Entry 7B5R (electron microscopy, 3.80 A resolution); this record covers chains C and S of the 7 polymer chains in the assembly.

[Chain C]
Protein: Cullin-1
Source organism: Homo sapiens
Reference sequence: Q13616 (CUL1_HUMAN); residue numbers follow UniProt; this construct covers 1-776
Sequence (776 residues; row label = number of the first residue in the row):
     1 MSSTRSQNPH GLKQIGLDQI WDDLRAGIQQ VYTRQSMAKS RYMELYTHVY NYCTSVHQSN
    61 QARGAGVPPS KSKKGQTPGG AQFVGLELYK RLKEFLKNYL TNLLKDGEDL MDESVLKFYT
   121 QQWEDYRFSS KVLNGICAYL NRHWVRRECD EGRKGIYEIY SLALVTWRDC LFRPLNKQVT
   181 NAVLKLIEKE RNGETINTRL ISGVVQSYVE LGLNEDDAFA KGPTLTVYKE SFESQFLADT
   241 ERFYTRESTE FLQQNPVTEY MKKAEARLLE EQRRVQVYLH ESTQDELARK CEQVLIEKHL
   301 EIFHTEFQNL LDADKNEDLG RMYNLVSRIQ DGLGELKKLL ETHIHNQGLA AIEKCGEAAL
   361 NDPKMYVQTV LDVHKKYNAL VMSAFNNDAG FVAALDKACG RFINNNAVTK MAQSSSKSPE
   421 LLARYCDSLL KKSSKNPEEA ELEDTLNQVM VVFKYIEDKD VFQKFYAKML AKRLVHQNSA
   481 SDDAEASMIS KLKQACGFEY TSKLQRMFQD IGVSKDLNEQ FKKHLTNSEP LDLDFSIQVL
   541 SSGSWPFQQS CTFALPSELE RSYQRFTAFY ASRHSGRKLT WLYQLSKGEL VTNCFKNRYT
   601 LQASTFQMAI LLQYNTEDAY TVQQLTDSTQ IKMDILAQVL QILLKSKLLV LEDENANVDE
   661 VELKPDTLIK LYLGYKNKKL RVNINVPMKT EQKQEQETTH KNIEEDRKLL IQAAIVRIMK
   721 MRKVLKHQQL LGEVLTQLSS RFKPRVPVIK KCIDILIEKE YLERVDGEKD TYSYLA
Disordered / not traced: 1-16, 56-83, 149-156, 341-776
Swiss-Prot annotation at these positions:
  - modified residue: Arg-63 (Omega-N-methylarginine)
  - cross-link: Lys-720 (Glycyl lysine isopeptide (Lys-Gly) (interchain with G-Cter in NEDD8))
  - mutagenesis: Met-1 to Asp-331 (Abolishes interaction with Cul7-RING(FBXW8) complex; does not disrupt interaction with RBX1)

[Chain S]
Protein: S-phase kinase-associated protein 1
Source organism: Homo sapiens
Reference sequence: P63208 (SKP1_HUMAN); the construct has insertions or renumbered stretches relative to UniProt, so the offset changes along the chain: 1-33 = UniProt 1-33; 38-64 = UniProt 44-70; 71-163 = UniProt 71-163
Sequence (163 residues; row label = number of the first residue in the row; note: 10 numbers in that range are skipped by the numbering (no residue carries them; nothing is unmodelled there); a row labelled like 33A-33J holds insertion residues (33A, then the next letters in order)):
     1 MPSIKLQSSD GEIFEVDVEI AKQSVTIKTM LED
33A-33J LGMDDEGDDD
    38 PVPLPNVNAA ILKKVIQWCT HHKDDPP
    71 PPEDDENKEK RTDDIPVWDQ EFLKVDQGTL FELILAANYL DIKGLLDVTC KTVANMIKGK
   131 TPEEIRKTFN IKNDFTEEEE AQVRKENQWC EEK
Disordered / not traced: 1, 33A-33J, 71-81, 161-163
Swiss-Prot annotation at these positions:
  - modified residue: Thr-131 (Phosphothreonine)
  - cross-link: Lys-142 (Glycyl lysine isopeptide (Lys-Gly) (interchain with G-Cter in SUMO1))

[How chain C and chain S interact]
Residue-residue contacts (15):
  Lys-39(C) with Val-39(S)
  Met-43(C) with Met-30(S), hydrophobic; Pro-40(S)
  Tyr-46(C) with Thr-26(S), hydrogen bond; Tyr-109(S)
  Thr-47(C) with Pro-42(S); Asn-43(S); Tyr-109(S)
  Tyr-50(C) with Asn-108(S); Tyr-109(S), hydrophobic
  Asn-51(C) with Asn-43(S)
  Val-132(C) with Asp-33(S)
  Tyr-139(C) with Asn-108(S)
  Arg-142(C) with Asn-108(S), hydrogen bond; Asp-111(S), salt bridge
Other interface residues (no listed pair), chain C (11 interface residues in all): Ser-40, His-143
Other interface residues (no listed pair), chain S (12 interface residues in all): Leu-41, Leu-105

[In short]
Chain C and chain S form an interface of 11 and 12 residues respectively; the contacts include 2 hydrogen
bonds and 1 salt bridge. Among the polar pairs are Arg-142(C)/Asp-111(S), Tyr-46(C)/Thr-26(S) and
Arg-142(C)/Asn-108(S). UniProt lists 2 mutagenesis sites on chain C.
Here chain C is Cullin-1 and chain S is S-phase kinase-associated protein 1, both from Homo sapiens. Entry
7B5R (Ubiquitin ligation to F-box protein substrates by SCF-RBR E3-E3 super-assembly:
CUL1-RBX1-SKP1-SKP2-CKSHS1-Cyclin A-CDK2-p27) was determined by electron microscopy.
